9B2M - chains G and I of the 12 polymer chains in the assembly; structure by electron microscopy, 3.09 A resolution.

[Chain G]
Protein: Hemagglutinin HA1 chain
Organism: Influenza A virus
UniProtKB: Q6WG00 (Q6WG00_9INFA); residues -12 to 326 here correspond to UniProt positions 1-339 (UniProt number = residue number + 13)
Chain sequence (339 residues; each row starts with the number of its first residue; numbers below 1 keep their minus sign (Met-12 is residue -12)):
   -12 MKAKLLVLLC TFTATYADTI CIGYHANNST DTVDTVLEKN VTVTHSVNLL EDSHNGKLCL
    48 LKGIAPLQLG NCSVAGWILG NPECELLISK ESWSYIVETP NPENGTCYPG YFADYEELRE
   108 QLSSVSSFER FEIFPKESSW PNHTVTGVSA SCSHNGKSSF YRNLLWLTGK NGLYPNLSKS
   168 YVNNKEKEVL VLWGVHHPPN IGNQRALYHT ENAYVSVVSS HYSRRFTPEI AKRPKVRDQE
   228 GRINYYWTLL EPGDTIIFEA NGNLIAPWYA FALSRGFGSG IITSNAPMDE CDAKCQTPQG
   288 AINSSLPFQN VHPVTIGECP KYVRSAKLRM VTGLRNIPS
Disordered / not traced: -12 to 5
Disulfide bonds: Cys46-Cys278, Cys59-Cys71, Cys94-Cys139, Cys282-Cys306
Covalently attached groups: N-acetylglucosamine (NAG) linked to Asn27, Asn58, Asn91, Asn129, Asn290

[Chain I]
Protein: Hemagglutinin HA2 chain
Organism: Influenza A virus
UniProtKB: Q6WG00 (Q6WG00_9INFA); residues 327-552 here correspond to UniProt positions 340-565 (UniProt number = residue number + 13)
Chain sequence (226 residues; numbered 327 to 552; the number before each row is that of its first residue):
   327 IQSRGLFGAI AGFIEGGWTG MVDGWYGYHH QNEQGSGYAA DQKSTQNAIN GITNKVNSVI
   387 EKMNTQFTAV GKEFNKLERR MENLNKKVDD GFLDIWTYNA ELLVLLENER TLDFHDSNVK
   447 NLYEKVKSQL KNNAKEIGNG CFEFYHKCNN ECMESVKNGT YDYPKYSEES KLNREKIDGV
   507 KLESMGVYQI LAIYSTVASS LVLLVSLGAI SFWMCSNGSL QCRICI
Disordered / not traced: 327-335, 504-552
Disulfide bonds: Cys474-Cys478

[Chain G / chain I interface]
Pairs across the interface (127; chain G residue first):
  Thr6(G) - His356(I)
  Thr6(G) - Gln357(I)  hydrogen bond (side chain-backbone)
  Thr6(G) - Phe468(I)  hydrogen bond (backbone-backbone)
  Thr6(G) - Glu469(I)
  Thr6(G) - Phe470(I)
  Ile7(G) - Tyr354(I)  hydrophobic
  Ile7(G) - His355(I)
  Ile7(G) - Cys467(I)
  Ile7(G) - Phe468(I)  hydrogen bond (backbone-backbone)
  Ile7(G) - Phe470(I)  hydrophobic
  Ile7(G) - Met479(I)  hydrophobic
  Ile7(G) - Val482(I)  hydrophobic
  Cys8(G) - Ile336(I)  hydrogen bond (side chain-backbone)
  Cys8(G) - Trp344(I)
  Cys8(G) - Tyr354(I)
  Cys8(G) - His355(I)  hydrogen bond (backbone-backbone)
  Cys8(G) - Gly466(I)
  Cys8(G) - Cys467(I)  hydrophobic
  Ile9(G) - Gly338(I)
  Ile9(G) - Phe339(I)  hydrogen bond (backbone-backbone)
  Ile9(G) - Trp344(I)
  Ile9(G) - Gly353(I)
  Ile9(G) - Tyr354(I)  hydrophobic
  Ile9(G) - Val445(I)  hydrophobic
  Ile9(G) - Leu448(I)
  Ile9(G) - Tyr449(I)  hydrophobic
  Ile9(G) - Val452(I)  hydrophobic
  Ile9(G) - Gly466(I)  hydrogen bond (backbone-backbone)
  Ile9(G) - Phe468(I)  hydrophobic
  Gly10(G) - Phe339(I)
  Gly10(G) - Trp344(I)
  Gly10(G) - Tyr352(I)
  Gly10(G) - Gly353(I)  hydrogen bond (backbone-backbone)
  Gly10(G) - Val445(I)
  Tyr11(G) - Phe339(I)  hydrophobic
  Tyr11(G) - Gly342(I)
  Tyr11(G) - Gly343(I)
  Tyr11(G) - Trp344(I)  hydrogen bond (backbone-backbone)
  Tyr11(G) - Met347(I)
  Tyr11(G) - Trp351(I)
  Tyr11(G) - Tyr352(I)  hydrophobic
  His12(G) - Trp344(I)
  His12(G) - Met347(I)
  His12(G) - Gly350(I)  hydrogen bond (side chain-backbone)
  His12(G) - Trp351(I)
  Ala13(G) - Gly343(I)
  Ala13(G) - Trp344(I)  hydrogen bond (backbone-backbone)
  Ala13(G) - Thr345(I)
  Val20(G) - Asn434(I)
  Asp21(G) - Leu431(I)
  Asp21(G) - Asn434(I)  hydrogen bond (backbone-side chain)
  Thr22(G) - Leu431(I)
  Thr22(G) - Glu435(I)  hydrogen bond
  Thr22(G) - Leu438(I)
  Val23(G) - Leu431(I)  hydrophobic
  Leu24(G) - Glu435(I)
  His32(G) - Trp351(I)  hydrogen bond
  Leu36(G) - Val385(I)  hydrophobic
  Leu36(G) - Val430(I)  hydrophobic
  Tyr98(G) - Asn401(I)  hydrogen bond
  Glu103(G) - Glu399(I)
  Glu103(G) - Phe400(I)
  Glu103(G) - Asn401(I)
  Arg106(G) - Glu399(I)
  Glu107(G) - Gly397(I)
  Glu107(G) - Lys398(I)
  Phe264(G) - Phe393(I)  hydrophobic
  Gly265(G) - Phe393(I)
  Ser266(G) - Val396(I)
  Gly267(G) - Val396(I)
  Ile268(G) - Val396(I)
  Ile269(G) - Val396(I)  hydrophobic
  Pro294(G) - Ile386(I)  hydrophobic
  Phe295(G) - Met389(I)  hydrophobic
  Phe295(G) - Ala426(I)  hydrophobic
  Val301(G) - Val396(I)
  Thr302(G) - Val396(I)
  Ile303(G) - Val396(I)  hydrophobic
  Gly304(G) - Phe393(I)
  Glu305(G) - Thr391(I)
  Glu305(G) - Phe393(I)
  Cys306(G) - Thr391(I)
  Cys306(G) - Gln392(I)  hydrogen bond (backbone-backbone)
  Pro307(G) - Gln392(I)
  Lys308(G) - Met389(I)
  Lys308(G) - Gln392(I)  hydrogen bond
  Lys308(G) - Trp422(I)
  Tyr309(G) - Leu419(I)
  Val310(G) - Leu419(I)  hydrophobic
  Val310(G) - Thr423(I)
  Arg311(G) - Asp416(I)  salt bridge
  Arg311(G) - Leu419(I)
  Arg311(G) - Asp420(I)  salt bridge
  Arg311(G) - Thr423(I)  hydrogen bond (backbone-side chain)
  Ser312(G) - Thr423(I)
  Ser312(G) - Glu427(I)  hydrogen bond
  Leu315(G) - Ala426(I)
  Leu315(G) - Glu427(I)
  Arg316(G) - Val430(I)
  Arg316(G) - Asn434(I)  hydrogen bond (backbone-side chain)
  Met317(G) - Val382(I)  hydrophobic
  Met317(G) - Val385(I)  hydrophobic
  Met317(G) - Asn434(I)
  Val318(G) - Asn434(I)  hydrogen bond (backbone-side chain)
  Val318(G) - Thr437(I)
  Val318(G) - Leu438(I)  hydrophobic
  Thr319(G) - Trp351(I)
  Thr319(G) - Ile378(I)
  Thr319(G) - Val382(I)
  Thr319(G) - His441(I)  hydrogen bond (backbone-side chain)
  Gly320(G) - Trp351(I)
  Gly320(G) - Leu438(I)
  Gly320(G) - His441(I)  hydrogen bond (backbone-side chain)
  Leu321(G) - Trp351(I)
  Leu321(G) - Tyr352(I)
  Leu321(G) - His441(I)
  Arg322(G) - Leu438(I)
  Arg322(G) - Asp442(I)  salt bridge
  Ile324(G) - Gly342(I)
  Ile324(G) - Gly343(I)  hydrogen bond (backbone-backbone)
  Pro325(G) - Gly342(I)
  Pro325(G) - Gly343(I)
  Ser326(G) - Ala337(I)  hydrogen bond (side chain-backbone)
  Ser326(G) - Gly338(I)
  Ser326(G) - Gly342(I)  hydrogen bond (side chain-backbone)
  Ser326(G) - Gly343(I)  hydrogen bond (backbone-backbone)
  Ser326(G) - Trp344(I)
Interface residues without a listed pair, chain G (54 interface residues in all): Val28, Val30, Thr31, Val34
Interface residues without a listed pair, chain I (62 interface residues in all): Glu341, Val348, Leu432, Leu456, Lys483

[Overview]
The interface between chain G and chain I involves 54 residues on one side and 62 on the other, with 27
hydrogen bonds and 3 salt bridges. Polar contacts include Arg311(G)-Asp416(I), Arg311(G)-Asp420(I) and
Arg322(G)-Asp442(I). Covalently linked N-acetylglucosamine: at Asn27(G), Asn58(G), Asn91(G), Asn129(G) and
Asn290(G).
Here chain G is Hemagglutinin HA1 chain and chain I is Hemagglutinin HA2 chain, both from Influenza A virus.
Entry 9B2M (Hemagglutinin H1 New Caledonia 1999 in complex with monoclonal antibody Fab 43_S0008) was
determined by electron microscopy.
